8BQ6 - chains C and D of the 67 polymer chains in the assembly; structure by electron microscopy, 2.80 A resolution.

Chain C:
Molecule: NADH dehydrogenase [ubiquinone] iron-sulfur protein 3
Source organism: Arabidopsis thaliana
Notes: EC 7.1.1.2
Reference sequence: Q95748 (NDUS3_ARATH); residue numbers follow UniProt; this construct covers 1-190
Sequence (190 residues; numbered 1 to 190; the number before each row is that of its first residue):
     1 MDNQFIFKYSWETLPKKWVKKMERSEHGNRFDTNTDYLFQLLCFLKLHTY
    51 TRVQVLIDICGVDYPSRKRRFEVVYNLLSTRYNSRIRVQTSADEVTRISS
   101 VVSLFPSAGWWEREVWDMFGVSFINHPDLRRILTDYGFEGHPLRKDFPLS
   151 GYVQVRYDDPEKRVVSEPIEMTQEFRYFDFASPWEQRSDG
Unresolved in the structure: 182-190

Chain D:
Molecule: NADH dehydrogenase [ubiquinone] iron-sulfur protein 2
Source organism: Arabidopsis thaliana
Notes: EC 7.1.1.2
Reference sequence: P93306 (NDUS2_ARATH); residue numbers follow UniProt; this construct covers 1-394
Sequence (394 residues; each row starts with the number of its first residue):
     1 MTTRKRQIKNFTLNFGPQHPAAHGVLRLVLEMNGEVVERAEPHIGLLHRG
    51 TEKLIEYKTYLQALPYFDRLDYVSMMAQEHAYSLAVEKLLNCEVPLRAQY
   101 IRVLFCEITRILNHLLALTTHAMDVGALTPFLWAFEEREKLLEFYERVSG
   151 ARMHASFIRPGGVAQDLPLGLCRDIDSFTQQFASRIDELEEMLTGNRIWK
   201 QRLVDIGTVTAQQAKDWGFSGVMLRGSGVCWDLRRAAPYDVYDQLDFDVP
   251 VGTRGDCYDRYCIRIEEMRQSLRIIVQCLNQMPSGMIKADDRKLCPPSRC
   301 RMKLSMESLIHHFELYTEGFSVPASSTYTAVEAPKGEFGVFLVSNGSNRP
   351 YRCKIRAPGFAHLQGLDFMSKHHMLADVVTIIGTQDIVFGEVDR
Unresolved in the structure: 1-9
Sequence notes: conflict L70 (Ser in P93306), S227 (Pro in P93306), L309 (Ser in P93306)

How chain C and chain D interact:
Residue-residue contacts - 74 pairs, chain C then chain D:
  E26(C) - K88(D)
  H27(C) - K88(D)
  H27(C) - L89(D)
  H27(C) - S325(D)
  H27(C) - S326(D)
  H27(C) - T327(D)  hydrogen bond (backbone-side chain)
  Q54(C) - K215(D)
  V55(C) - K215(D)
  V55(C) - G218(D)
  I57(C) - Y328(D)
  I57(C) - E337(D)
  I57(C) - R356(D)  hydrogen bond (backbone-side chain)
  D58(C) - K354(D)  salt bridge
  D58(C) - R356(D)
  I59(C) - K354(D)
  C60(C) - F341(D)  hydrophobic
  C60(C) - K354(D)
  G61(C) - R352(D)  hydrogen bond (backbone-side chain)
  D63(C) - Y351(D)  hydrogen bond (backbone-side chain)
  Y64(C) - V343(D)
  Y64(C) - Y351(D)  hydrophobic
  P65(C) - Y351(D)
  N76(C) - Y328(D)
  N76(C) - F341(D)
  L78(C) - W231(D)  hydrophobic
  T80(C) - K215(D)
  T80(C) - W231(D)
  N83(C) - W231(D)
  N83(C) - A236(D)  hydrogen bond (side chain-backbone)
  R85(C) - L233(D)
  R85(C) - Y328(D)
  R85(C) - A330(D)
  R85(C) - E337(D)  salt bridge
  R87(C) - S326(D)  hydrogen bond
  R87(C) - T327(D)
  P106(C) - D216(D)
  P106(C) - W217(D)  hydrophobic
  P106(C) - Q364(D)
  S107(C) - D216(D)  hydrogen bond (backbone-backbone)
  S107(C) - W217(D)
  S107(C) - G218(D)
  S107(C) - Q364(D)  hydrogen bond (backbone-side chain)
  G109(C) - Q364(D)
  W110(C) - P42(D)  hydrophobic
  W110(C) - F360(D)  hydrophobic
  W110(C) - L363(D)  hydrophobic
  W110(C) - Q364(D)  hydrogen bond (backbone-side chain)
  W111(C) - K354(D)
  W111(C) - F360(D)  hydrophobic
  W111(C) - A361(D)  hydrophobic
  E114(C) - F360(D)
  E114(C) - R394(D)  salt bridge
  F119(C) - R352(D)
  R130(C) - E41(D)  salt bridge
  I132(C) - I44(D)
  L133(C) - G45(D)
  L133(C) - H48(D)
  L133(C) - D393(D)
  Y136(C) - H43(D)
  P142(C) - K53(D)  hydrogen bond (backbone-side chain)
  L143(C) - E52(D)
  L143(C) - K53(D)
  L143(C) - R352(D)
  R144(C) - K53(D)  hydrogen bond (backbone-side chain)
  K145(C) - E56(D)  salt bridge
  K145(C) - Y351(D)  hydrogen bond (side chain-backbone)
  F147(C) - K53(D)  hydrogen bond (backbone-side chain)
  L149(C) - K53(D)
  L149(C) - L54(D)  hydrophobic
  L149(C) - Y57(D)
  F175(C) - Y57(D)  hydrophobic
  F180(C) - T317(D)
  F180(C) - E318(D)
  F180(C) - N348(D)
Also at the interface, not in a pair above, chain C (44 interface residues in all): R30, V62, V74, F105, M118, P148, Y177
Also at the interface, not in a pair above, chain D (44 interface residues in all): K58, Q212, R349

Overview:
Chain C and chain D each contribute 44 residues to their interface; the contacts include 13 hydrogen bonds and
5 salt bridges. Polar contacts include D58(C)-K354(D), R85(C)-E337(D) and E114(C)-R394(D).
Here chain C is NADH dehydrogenase [ubiquinone] iron-sulfur protein 3 and chain D is NADH dehydrogenase
[ubiquinone] iron-sulfur protein 2, both from Arabidopsis thaliana. Entry 8BQ6 (Cryo-EM structure of the
Arabidopsis thaliana I+III2 supercomplex (Complete conformation 2 composition)) was determined by electron
microscopy, deposited together with 8BED, 8BEE, 8BEF, 8BEH, 8BEL, 8BEP, 8BPX and 8BQ5.
